7XFJ - chains F and I of the 11 polymer chains in the assembly; structure by electron microscopy, 3.00 A resolution.

# Chain F
Molecule: Histone H4
Source organism: Xenopus laevis
UniProtKB: P62799 (H4_XENLA); residues 0-102 here correspond to UniProt positions 1-103 (UniProt number = residue number + 1)
Sequence (103 residues; row label = number of the first residue in the row; numbering starts at 0):
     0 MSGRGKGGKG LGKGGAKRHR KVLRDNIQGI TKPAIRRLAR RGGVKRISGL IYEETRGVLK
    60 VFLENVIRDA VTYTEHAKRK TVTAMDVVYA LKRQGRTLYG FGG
Not modelled in the structure: 0-19
Swiss-Prot annotation at these positions:
  - DNA-binding region: Lys16 to Lys20
  - modified residue: Ser1 (N-acetylserine), Arg3 (Asymmetric dimethylarginine), Lys5 (N6-(2-hydroxyisobutyryl)lysine), Lys8 (N6-(2-hydroxyisobutyryl)lysine), Lys12 (N6-(2-hydroxyisobutyryl)lysine), Lys16 (N6-(2-hydroxyisobutyryl)lysine), Lys20 (N6,N6,N6-trimethyllysine), Lys31 (N6-(2-hydroxyisobutyryl)lysine), Lys44 (N6-(2-hydroxyisobutyryl)lysine), Ser47 (Phosphoserine), Tyr51 (Phosphotyrosine), Lys59 (N6-(2-hydroxyisobutyryl)lysine), Lys77 (N6-(2-hydroxyisobutyryl)lysine), Lys79 (N6-(2-hydroxyisobutyryl)lysine), Tyr88 (Phosphotyrosine), Lys91 (N6-(2-hydroxyisobutyryl)lysine)
  - cross-link (Glycyl lysine isopeptide (Lys-Gly)): Lys31 (interchain with G-Cter in UFM1), Lys91 (interchain with G-Cter in ubiquitin)

# Chain I
Molecule: 152-nt DNA strand
Source organism: Xenopus laevis
Sequence (152 nucleotides; row label = number of the first residue in the row; numbers below 1 keep their minus sign (DA-77 is residue -77)):
   -77 ATGCACAGGA TGTATATATC TGACACGXGC CTGGAGACTA GGGAGTAATC CCCTTGGCGG
   -17 TTAAAACGCG GGGGACAGCG CGTACGTGCG TTTAAGCGGT GCTAGAGCTG TCTACGACCA
    43 ATTGAGCGGC CTCGGCACCG GGATTCTCCA GG
Not modelled in the structure: -77 to -59, 73-74
Modified positions: AAB (2'-deoxy-ribofuranose-5'-monophosphate) at position -50

# Chain F / chain I interface
Pairs across the interface (12):
  Arg39(F) - DG8(I)  salt bridge to the phosphate
  Arg45(F) - DC7(I)  hydrogen bond to the sugar
  Arg45(F) - DG8(I)  phosphate contact
  Ile46(F) - DC7(I)  sugar contact
  Ile46(F) - DG8(I)  hydrogen bond to the phosphate
  Ser47(F) - DC7(I)  phosphate contact
  Gly48(F) - DC7(I)  hydrogen bond to the phosphate
  Arg78(F) - DA28(I)  phosphate contact
  Arg78(F) - DG29(I)  phosphate contact
  Lys79(F) - DG27(I)  phosphate contact
  Lys79(F) - DA28(I)  hydrogen bond to the phosphate
  Thr80(F) - DA28(I)  hydrogen bond to the phosphate
Interface residues without a listed pair, chain F (11 interface residues in all): Arg35, Lys44, Lys77
Interface residues without a listed pair, chain I (6 interface residues in all): DT9

# Summary
The interface between chain F and chain I involves 11 residues on one side and 6 on the other, with 5 hydrogen
bonds and 1 salt bridge. Among the polar pairs are Arg45(F)-DC7(I), Ile46(F)-DG8(I) and Gly48(F)-DC7(I).
Chain F is Histone H4 and chain I is a 152-nt DNA strand, both from Xenopus laevis; the structure, Structure
of nucleosome-AAG complex (T-50I, post-catalytic state), was determined by electron microscopy together with
7XFC, 7XFH, 7XFI, 7XFL, 7XFM and 7XFN from the same study.
